4XTR - chains B and D of the 7 polymer chains in the assembly; structure by X-ray diffraction, 2.05 A resolution.

== Chain B ==
Molecule: ATPase GET3
From: Saccharomyces cerevisiae (strain ATCC 204508 / S288c)
Notes: EC 3.6.-.-
UniProtKB: Q12154 (GET3_YEAST); residue numbers follow UniProt; this construct covers 1-354
Amino-acid sequence (354 residues; row label = number of the first residue in the row):
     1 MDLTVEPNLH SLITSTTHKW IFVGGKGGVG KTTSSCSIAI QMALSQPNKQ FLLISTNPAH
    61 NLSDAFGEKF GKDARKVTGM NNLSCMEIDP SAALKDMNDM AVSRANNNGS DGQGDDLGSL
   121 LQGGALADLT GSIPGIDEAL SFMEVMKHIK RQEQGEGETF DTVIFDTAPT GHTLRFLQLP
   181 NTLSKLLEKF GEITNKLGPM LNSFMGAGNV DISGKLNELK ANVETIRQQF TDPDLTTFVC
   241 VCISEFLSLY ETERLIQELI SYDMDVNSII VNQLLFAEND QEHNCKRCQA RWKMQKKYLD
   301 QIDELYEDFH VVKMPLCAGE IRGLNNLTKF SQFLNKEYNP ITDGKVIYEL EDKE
Unresolved in the structure: 1-3, 104-122, 196-210, 279-283, 354
Sequence notes: engineered mutation N57 (Asp in Q12154)
Metal / ion sites: Mg2+: T32 (together with ADP, ATP); Zn2+: C285, C288 (shared with 2 residues of chain A)
Ligand contacts:
  - ADP / ATP, molecule 1: K26, G27, E245, L247, R291
  - ADP / ATP, molecule 2: K26, G27, G28, V29, G30, K31, T32, T33, N57, P169, N272, Q273, P315, L316, C317, G319, I321, F330
Swiss-Prot annotation at these positions:
  - binding site (ATP): K26 to T33, E245, N272, P315 to R322
  - binding site (Zn(2+)): C285, C288
  - mutagenesis: G30 (G30R: Abolishes ATPase activity, leading to secretion of resident ER proteins), C285 (C285S: Prevents dimerization; when associated with S-288), C288 (C288S: Prevents dimerization; when associated with S-285)
From the paper describing this entry:
  - mutagenesis - L183S/L186S, F190D/L216D: abolished binding to Pep12p
  - mutagenesis - E253R: abolished binding to Get4

== Chain D ==
Molecule: Antibody Light chain
From: Homo sapiens, synthetic construct
Notes: antibody fragment or engineered binder
Amino-acid sequence (217 residues; numbered 1 to 217; the number before each row is that of its first residue):
     1 SDIQMTQSPS SLSASVGDRV TITCRASQSV SSAVAWYQQK PGKAPKLLIY SASSLYSGVP
    61 SRFSGSRSGT DFTLTISSLQ PEDFATYYCQ QYPYYSSLIT FGQGTKVEIK RTVAAPSVFI
   121 FPPSDSQLKS GTASVVCLLN NFYPREAKVQ WKVDNALQSG NSQESVTEQD SKDSTYSLSS
   181 TLTLSKADYE KHKVYACEVT HQGLSSPVTK SFNRGEC
Unresolved in the structure: 1
Disulfide bonds: C24-C89, C137-C197

== Chain B / chain D interface ==
Pairs across the interface (12):
  E253(B) with Y94(D), hydrogen bond
  I256(B) with Y94(D)
  Q257(B) with Y94(D), hydrogen bond
  I260(B) with Y94(D), hydrophobic
  E304(B) with Y50(D)
  L305(B) with Y94(D), hydrophobic
  Y306(B) with Y94(D)
  E307(B) with S31(D); S32(D), hydrogen bond (side chain-backbone); A33(D)
  D308(B) with S31(D), hydrogen bond
  F309(B) with Y94(D), hydrophobic
Other interface residues (no listed pair), chain D (6 interface residues in all): S51

== In short ==
The interface between chain B and chain D involves 10 residues on one side and 6 on the other; the contacts
include 4 hydrogen bonds. Among the polar pairs are E253(B)-Y94(D), Q257(B)-Y94(D) and E307(B)-S32(D). From
the paper: L183S/L186S and F190D/L216D of chain B abolish binding to Pep12p; E253R of chain B abolishes
binding to Get4.
Here chain B is ATPase GET3 (Saccharomyces cerevisiae (strain ATCC 204508 / S288c)) and chain D is Antibody
Light chain (Homo sapiens, synthetic construct). Entry 4XTR (Structure of Get3 bound to the transmembrane
domain of Pep12) was determined by X-ray diffraction (same publication as 4XWO and 4XVU).
